PDB entry 1K2C | X-ray diffraction, 2.20 A resolution | chains A and B

Chain A (and B):
Protein: Protease retropepsin
From: Human immunodeficiency virus 1
Notes: EC 3.4.23.16; chain B of this document is another copy of the same molecule, construct and numbering; everything in this record applies to it too
Reference sequence: P04587 (POL_HV1B5); residues 1-99 here correspond to UniProt positions 501-599 (UniProt number = residue number + 500)
Chain sequence (99 residues; each row starts with the number of its first residue):
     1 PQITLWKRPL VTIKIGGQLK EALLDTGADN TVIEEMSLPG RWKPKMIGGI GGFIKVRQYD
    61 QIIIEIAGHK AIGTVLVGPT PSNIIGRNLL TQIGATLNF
Differences from the reference sequence: engineered mutation Asn-30 (Asp530 in P04587), Ser-82 (Val582 in P04587)
Ligand contacts: Inhibitor analogues of CA-p2 (0Q4; N-[(2R)-2-({N~5~-[amino(iminio)methyl]-L-ornithyl-L-valyl}amino)-4-methylpentyl]-L-phenylalanyl-L-alpha-glutamyl-L-alanyl-L-norleucinamide): Arg-8, Leu-23, Asp-25, Gly-27, Ala-28, Asp-29, Asn-30, Val-32, Ile-47, Gly-48, Gly-49, Ile-50, Pro-81, Ser-82, Ile-84
Swiss-Prot annotation at these positions:
  - region (Dimerization of protease): Pro-1 to Leu-5, Gly-49 to Lys-55, Asn-88 to Gly-94, Thr-96 to Phe-99
  - active site: Asp-25 (For protease activity)
  - site: Phe-99 (Cleavage)

Interface between chain A and chain B:
Contacting residue pairs - 93 pairs, chain A then chain B:
  Pro-1(A) with Asn-98(B); Phe-99(B), hydrogen bond (backbone-backbone)
  Gln-2(A) with Thr-96(B); Leu-97(B); Asn-98(B), hydrogen bond
  Ile-3(A) with Thr-96(B); Leu-97(B), hydrogen bond (backbone-backbone); Phe-99(B), hydrophobic
  Thr-4(A) with Thr-96(B)
  Leu-5(A) with Arg-87(B), hydrogen bond (backbone-side chain); Leu-90(B), hydrophobic; Thr-91(B); Ala-95(B)
  Trp-6(A) with Arg-87(B), hydrogen bond (backbone-side chain); Thr-91(B)
  Lys-7(A) with Arg-87(B)
  Arg-8(A) with Asp-29(B), salt bridge; Arg-87(B)
  Pro-9(A) with Thr-26(B)
  Leu-23(A) with Gly-27(B)
  Leu-24(A) with Thr-26(B), hydrogen bond (backbone-side chain); Leu-97(B), hydrophobic; Phe-99(B), hydrophobic
  Asp-25(A) with Asp-25(B); Thr-26(B); Gly-27(B), hydrogen bond (side chain-backbone)
  Thr-26(A) with Leu-5(B); Pro-9(B); Leu-24(B), hydrogen bond (side chain-backbone); Asp-25(B); Thr-26(B), hydrogen bond (side chain-backbone); Leu-97(B)
  Gly-27(A) with Leu-23(B); Asp-25(B)
  Asp-29(A) with Arg-8(B), salt bridge
  Gly-48(A) with Ile-50(B)
  Gly-49(A) with Ile-50(B); Pro-81(B)
  Ile-50(A) with Gly-49(B); Ile-50(B); Gly-51(B), hydrogen bond (backbone-backbone); Gly-52(B), hydrogen bond (backbone-backbone); Ile-54(B), hydrophobic; Thr-80(B); Pro-81(B)
  Gly-51(A) with Gly-51(B); Gly-52(B); Ile-54(B)
  Gly-52(A) with Ile-50(B); Gly-51(B)
  Ile-54(A) with Ile-50(B)
  His-69(A) with Phe-99(B)
  Thr-80(A) with Ile-50(B)
  Pro-81(A) with Ile-50(B)
  Ile-84(A) with Ile-50(B), hydrophobic
  Arg-87(A) with Leu-5(B), hydrogen bond (side chain-backbone); Trp-6(B), hydrogen bond (side chain-backbone); Lys-7(B); Arg-8(B); Pro-9(B)
  Thr-91(A) with Leu-5(B); Trp-6(B)
  Ile-93(A) with Phe-99(B)
  Gly-94(A) with Asn-98(B); Phe-99(B)
  Ala-95(A) with Leu-5(B); Asn-98(B); Phe-99(B), hydrophobic
  Thr-96(A) with Gln-2(B); Ile-3(B); Thr-4(B); Thr-96(B); Leu-97(B); Asn-98(B), hydrogen bond (backbone-backbone)
  Leu-97(A) with Pro-1(B); Gln-2(B); Ile-3(B), hydrogen bond (backbone-backbone); Pro-9(B), hydrophobic; Leu-24(B), hydrophobic; Thr-96(B)
  Asn-98(A) with Pro-1(B); Gln-2(B), hydrogen bond; Gly-94(B); Ala-95(B); Thr-96(B), hydrogen bond (backbone-backbone); Asn-98(B)
  Phe-99(A) with Pro-1(B), hydrogen bond (backbone-backbone); Ile-3(B), hydrophobic; Leu-24(B), hydrophobic; His-69(B); Ile-93(B); Gly-94(B); Ala-95(B), hydrophobic
Interface residues without a listed pair, chain A (38 interface residues in all): Ile-47, Phe-53, Ala-67, Leu-90
Interface residues without a listed pair, chain B (37 interface residues in all): Ile-47, Gly-48, Phe-53, Ala-67

In short:
The interface between chain A and chain B involves 38 residues on one side and 37 on the other, with 18
hydrogen bonds and 2 salt bridges. Polar pairs include Arg-8(A)/Asp-29(B), Gln-2(A)/Asn-98(B) and
Leu-5(A)/Arg-87(B). Bound to chain A: Inhibitor analogues of CA-p2.
Chain A and chain B are both Protease retropepsin (Human immunodeficiency virus 1); the structure, Combining
Mutations in HIV-1 Protease to Understand Mechanisms of Resistance, was determined by X-ray diffraction,
deposited together with 1K1T, 1K1U and 1K2B.
